Entry 6JC0 (X-ray diffraction, 2.10 A resolution); this record covers chains C and D of the 4 polymer chains in the assembly.

== Chain C ==
Name: Putative molybdenum cofactor biosynthesis protein D2 (MoaD2) / thiamine S
From: Mycobacterium smegmatis (strain ATCC 700084 / mc(2)155)
Reference sequence: I7FT00 (I7FT00_MYCS2); residue numbers follow UniProt; this construct covers 1-88
Sequence (88 residues; row label = number of the first residue in the row):
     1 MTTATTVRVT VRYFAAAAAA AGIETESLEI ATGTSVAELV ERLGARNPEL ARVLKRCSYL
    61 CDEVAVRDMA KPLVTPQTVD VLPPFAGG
Not modelled in the structure: 1-4

== Chain D ==
Name: Putative molybdenum cofactor biosynthesis protein
From: Mycobacterium smegmatis (strain ATCC 700084 / mc(2)155)
Reference sequence: I7FL16 (I7FL16_MYCS2); residue numbers follow UniProt; this construct covers 1-142
Sequence (142 residues; numbered 1 to 142; the number before each row is that of its first residue):
     1 MSAEIVRVEL TEDPISLTEY EALVAHEAAG AVVGFAGVVR DHDGGRSVLR LEYSAHPTAQ
    61 RTLEEVAEEI AAQSDGVRAI AVSHRIGPLK IGDAALVAAV AADHRRAAFE TCARLVDVVK
   121 ERLPVWKHQH FADGTDEWVN SA
Not modelled in the structure: 142

== How chain C and chain D interact ==
Pairs across the interface (39):
  Phe-14(C) with His-56(D); Pro-57(D); Trp-126(D), hydrophobic
  Ala-15(C) with Trp-126(D), hydrophobic; Trp-138(D), hydrophobic
  Ala-16(C) with Trp-138(D), hydrophobic; Ser-141(D)
  Ala-19(C) with Trp-138(D)
  Arg-56(C) with Asn-140(D), hydrogen bond (side chain-backbone); Ser-141(D)
  Leu-60(C) with His-56(D)
  Glu-63(C) with Thr-58(D)
  Asp-80(C) with His-56(D), salt bridge
  Leu-82(C) with His-56(D); Trp-126(D), hydrophobic
  Pro-83(C) with Trp-126(D), hydrogen bond (backbone-side chain)
  Pro-84(C) with Trp-126(D), hydrogen bond (backbone-side chain); Asn-140(D)
  Phe-85(C) with Glu-121(D); Arg-122(D); Leu-123(D); Pro-124(D), hydrophobic; Val-125(D); Trp-126(D); Asn-140(D), hydrogen bond (backbone-side chain)
  Ala-86(C) with Tyr-53(D); Val-125(D), hydrogen bond (backbone-backbone); Trp-126(D); Lys-127(D), hydrogen bond (backbone-backbone); Val-139(D); Asn-140(D)
  Gly-87(C) with Tyr-53(D); His-84(D); Lys-120(D); Val-125(D)
  Gly-88(C) with Tyr-53(D), hydrogen bond (backbone-side chain); His-84(D), hydrogen bond (backbone-side chain); Leu-96(D); Lys-120(D), hydrogen bond (backbone-side chain)
Also at the interface, not in a pair above, chain C (16 interface residues in all): Arg-12
Also at the interface, not in a pair above, chain D (20 interface residues in all): Ser-54, Ala-95

== Overview ==
The interface between chain C and chain D involves 16 residues on one side and 20 on the other; the contacts
include 9 hydrogen bonds and 1 salt bridge. Polar pairs include Asp-80(C)/His-56(D), Arg-56(C)/Asn-140(D) and
Pro-83(C)/Trp-126(D).
Here chain C is Putative molybdenum cofactor biosynthesis protein D2 (MoaD2) / thiamine S and chain D is
Putative molybdenum cofactor biosynthesis protein, both from Mycobacterium smegmatis (strain ATCC 700084 /
mc(2)155). Entry 6JC0 (Structural analysis of molybdopterin synthases from two mycobacteria pathogens) was
determined by X-ray diffraction (same publication as 6JBZ).
